Entry 1AL2 (X-ray diffraction, 2.90 A resolution); this record covers chains 2 and 4 of the 5 polymer chains in the assembly.

[Chain 2]
Name: P1/mahoney poliovirus
Organism: Human poliovirus 1
Notes: fragment: virus protomer; engineered mutation(s): CHAIN 1, V160I
Reference sequence: P03300 (POLH_POL1M); residues 1-272 here correspond to UniProt positions 69-340 (UniProt number = residue number + 68)
Amino-acid sequence (272 residues; each row starts with the number of its first residue):
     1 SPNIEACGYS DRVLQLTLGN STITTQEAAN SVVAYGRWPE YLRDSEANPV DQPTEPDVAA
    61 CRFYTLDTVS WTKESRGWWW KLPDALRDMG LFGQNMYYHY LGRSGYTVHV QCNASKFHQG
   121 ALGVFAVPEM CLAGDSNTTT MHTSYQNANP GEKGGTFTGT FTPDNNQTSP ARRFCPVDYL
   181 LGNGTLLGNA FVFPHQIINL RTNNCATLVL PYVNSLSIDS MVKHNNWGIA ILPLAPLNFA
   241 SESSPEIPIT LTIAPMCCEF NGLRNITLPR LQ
Disordered / not traced: 1-4

[Chain 4]
Name: P1/mahoney poliovirus
Organism: Human poliovirus 1
Notes: fragment: virus protomer; engineered mutation(s): CHAIN 1, V160I
Reference sequence: P03299 (POLG_POL1M); residues 2-69 here correspond to UniProt positions 1-68 (UniProt number = residue number - 1)
Amino-acid sequence (68 residues; each row starts with the number of its first residue):
     2 GAQVSSQKVG AHENSNRAYG GSTINYTTIN YYRDSASNAA SKQDFSQDPS KFTEPIKDVL
    62 IKTAPMLN
Disordered / not traced: 15-22

[Interface between chain 2 and chain 4]
Pairs across the interface - 17 pairs, chain 2 then chain 4:
  Ser10(2) with Asn69(4), hydrogen bond (side chain-backbone)
  Asp11(2) with Asp59(4); Met67(4); Asn69(4), hydrogen bond (backbone-backbone)
  Arg12(2) with Leu68(4); Asn69(4)
  Ala29(2) with Leu68(4), hydrophobic
  Asn30(2) with Ile57(4); Lys58(4); Asp59(4), hydrogen bond (side chain-backbone)
  Ser31(2) with Ile57(4); Lys58(4), hydrogen bond (backbone-backbone)
  Val32(2) with Pro56(4)
  Val33(2) with Pro56(4), hydrogen bond (backbone-backbone)
  Tyr35(2) with Lys52(4); Phe53(4), hydrophobic
  Thr202(2) with Leu68(4)
Also at the interface, not in a pair above, chain 2 (13 interface residues in all): Ala28, Gly36, Trp38

[In short]
13 residues of chain 2 face 9 of chain 4 across their interface; the contacts include 5 hydrogen bonds. Polar
pairs include Ser10(2)-Asn69(4), Asp11(2)-Asn69(4) and Asn30(2)-Asp59(4).
Chain 2 is P1/mahoney poliovirus and chain 4 is P1/mahoney poliovirus, both from Human poliovirus 1; the
structure, P1/mahoney poliovirus, single site mutant V1160I, was determined by X-ray diffraction together with
1AR6, 1AR7, 1AR8, 1AR9 and 1ASJ from the same study.
